PDB entry 1VZ7 | X-ray diffraction, 3.00 A resolution | chains A and B

# Chain A (and B)
Protein: Ornithine acetyl-transferase
Source organism: Streptomyces clavuligerus
Notes: EC 2.3.1.35; chain B of this document is another copy of the same molecule, construct and numbering; everything in this record applies to it too
Reference sequence: Q53940 (GNA2_STRCL); residues 1-393 here = UniProt positions 1-393
Chain sequence (393 residues; each row starts with the number of its first residue):
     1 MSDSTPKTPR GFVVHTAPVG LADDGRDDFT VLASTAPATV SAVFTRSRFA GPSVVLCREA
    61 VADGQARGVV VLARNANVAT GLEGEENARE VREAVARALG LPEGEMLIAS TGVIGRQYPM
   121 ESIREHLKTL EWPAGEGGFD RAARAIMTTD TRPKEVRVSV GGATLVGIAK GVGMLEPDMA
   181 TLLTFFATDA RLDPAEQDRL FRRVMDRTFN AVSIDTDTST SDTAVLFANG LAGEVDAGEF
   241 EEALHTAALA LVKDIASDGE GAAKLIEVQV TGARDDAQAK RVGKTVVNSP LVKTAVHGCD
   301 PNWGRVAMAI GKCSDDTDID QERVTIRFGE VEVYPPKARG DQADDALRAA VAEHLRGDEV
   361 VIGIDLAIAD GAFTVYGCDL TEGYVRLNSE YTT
Unresolved in the structure: 1-7, 337-343, 391-393

# How chain A and chain B interact
Contacting residue pairs (89; chain A residue first):
  Arg46(A) with Ser314(B), hydrogen bond; Asp315(B), salt bridge
  Ser47(A) with Gly311(B)
  Arg48(A) with Gly311(B), hydrogen bond (backbone-backbone); Cys313(B); Asp316(B); Thr317(B), hydrogen bond (side chain-backbone); Ile319(B), hydrogen bond (side chain-backbone); Gln321(B)
  Phe49(A) with Ala307(B); Gly311(B); Gln321(B); Tyr334(B)
  Ala50(A) with Gln321(B)
  Ala79(A) with Trp303(B), hydrophobic; Gln321(B)
  Ile114(A) with Gly304(B)
  Gly115(A) with Trp303(B)
  Met174(A) with Leu291(B), hydrophobic; Met308(B), hydrophobic
  Asp215(A) with Pro290(B)
  Thr216(A) with Pro290(B); Lys312(B), hydrogen bond (backbone-side chain)
  Asp217(A) with Ser289(B), hydrogen bond; Pro290(B); Leu291(B), hydrogen bond (side chain-backbone); Met308(B); Lys312(B), salt bridge
  Thr218(A) with Lys312(B)
  Thr220(A) with Met308(B)
  Ser289(A) with Asp217(B), hydrogen bond
  Pro290(A) with Asp215(B); Thr216(B); Asp217(B); Tyr384(B)
  Leu291(A) with Met174(B), hydrophobic; Asp217(B), hydrogen bond (backbone-side chain); Tyr384(B); Asn388(B)
  Thr294(A) with Tyr384(B); Asn388(B), hydrogen bond (side chain-backbone); Ser389(B)
  Ala295(A) with Asn388(B)
  His297(A) with Ser389(B)
  Gly298(A) with Ser389(B)
  Trp303(A) with Ala79(B), hydrophobic; Gly115(B)
  Gly304(A) with Ile114(B)
  Arg305(A) with Asn388(B), hydrogen bond
  Ala307(A) with Phe49(B), hydrophobic
  Met308(A) with Met174(B), hydrophobic; Asp217(B); Thr218(B); Thr220(B)
  Ile310(A) with Phe49(B), hydrophobic
  Gly311(A) with Ser47(B); Arg48(B), hydrogen bond (backbone-backbone); Phe49(B)
  Lys312(A) with Thr216(B), hydrogen bond (side chain-backbone); Asp217(B), salt bridge; Thr218(B)
  Ser314(A) with Arg46(B)
  Asp316(A) with Arg48(B)
  Thr317(A) with Arg48(B), hydrogen bond (backbone-side chain)
  Ile319(A) with Arg48(B), hydrogen bond (backbone-side chain)
  Gln321(A) with Arg48(B); Phe49(B); Ala50(B), hydrogen bond (side chain-backbone); Ala79(B)
  Glu322(A) with Glu85(B)
  Val324(A) with Phe49(B), hydrophobic
  Tyr334(A) with Phe49(B)
  Leu380(A) with Val385(B)
  Thr381(A) with Val385(B)
  Glu382(A) with Glu382(B); Val385(B); Arg386(B), salt bridge
  Tyr384(A) with Pro290(B); Leu291(B)
  Val385(A) with Leu380(B), hydrophobic; Thr381(B); Glu382(B)
  Asn388(A) with Leu291(B); Thr294(B); Ala295(B); Arg305(B), hydrogen bond (backbone-side chain)
  Ser389(A) with Thr294(B); His297(B); Gly298(B)
Also at the interface, not in a pair above, chain A (48 interface residues in all): Glu85, Asp178, Cys313, Glu390
Also at the interface, not in a pair above, chain B (50 interface residues in all): Asp300, Ile310, Asp318, Glu322, Val324

# In short
48 residues of chain A face 50 of chain B across their interface, with 17 hydrogen bonds and 4 salt bridges.
Polar pairs include Arg46(A)-Asp315(B), Asp217(A)-Lys312(B) and Glu382(A)-Arg386(B).
Both chains are Ornithine acetyl-transferase (Streptomyces clavuligerus). Entry 1VZ7 (Ornithine
Acetyltransferase (ORF6 Gene Product - Clavulanic Acid Biosynthesis) from Streptomyces clavuligerus) was
determined by X-ray diffraction, deposited together with 1VZ6 and 1VZ8.
